7V9K - chains M and I of the 34 polymer chains in the assembly; structure by electron microscopy, 8.10 A resolution (very low resolution: no residue pairs are listed; an interface is given only as per-side residue counts).

Chain M:
Molecule: Histone H2A type 1-B/E
Source organism: Homo sapiens
UniProt: P04908 (H2A1B_HUMAN); residues 0-129 here correspond to UniProt positions 1-130 (UniProt number = residue number + 1)
Sequence (130 residues; numbered 0 to 129; the number before each row is that of its first residue; numbering starts at 0):
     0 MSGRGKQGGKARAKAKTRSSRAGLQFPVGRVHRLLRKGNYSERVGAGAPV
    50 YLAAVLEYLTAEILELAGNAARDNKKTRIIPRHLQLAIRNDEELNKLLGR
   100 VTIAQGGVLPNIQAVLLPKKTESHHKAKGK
Unresolved in the structure: 0-10
Swiss-Prot annotation at these positions:
  - modified residue: Ser1 (N-acetylserine), Arg3 (Citrulline), Lys5 (N6-(2-hydroxyisobutyryl)lysine), Lys9 (N6-(2-hydroxyisobutyryl)lysine), Lys13 (N6-(beta-hydroxybutyryl)lysine), Lys36 (N6-(2-hydroxyisobutyryl)lysine), Lys74 (N6-(2-hydroxyisobutyryl)lysine), Lys75 (N6-(2-hydroxyisobutyryl)lysine), Lys95 (N6-(2-hydroxyisobutyryl)lysine), Gln104 (N5-methylglutamine), Lys118 (N6-(2-hydroxyisobutyryl)lysine), Lys119 (N6-crotonyllysine), Thr120 (Phosphothreonine), Lys125 (N6-crotonyllysine)
  - cross-link (Glycyl lysine isopeptide (Lys-Gly)): Lys13 (interchain with G-Cter in ubiquitin), Lys15 (interchain with G-Cter in ubiquitin), Lys119 (interchain with G-Cter in ubiquitin)

Chain I:
Molecule: 539-nt DNA strand
Source organism: Homo sapiens
Sequence (539 nucleotides; each row starts with the number of its first residue):
     1 GGGTTAGGGTTAGGGTTAGGGTTAGGGTTAGGGTTAGGGTTAGGGTTAGG
    51 GTTAGGGTTAGGGTTAGGGTTAGGGTTAGGGTTAGGGTTAGGGTTAGGGT
   101 TAGGGTTAGGGTTAGGGTTAGGGTTAGGGTTAGGGTTAGGGTTAGGGTTA
   151 GGGTTAGGGTTAGGGTTAGGGTTAGGGTTAGGGTTAGGGTTAGGGTTAGG
   201 GTTAGGGTTAGGGTTAGGGTTAGGGTTAGGGTTAGGGTTAGGGTTAGGGT
   251 TAGGGTTAGGGTTAGGGTTAGGGTTAGGGTTAGGGTTAGGGTTAGGGTTA
   301 GGGTTAGGGTTAGGGTTAGGGTTAGGGTTAGGGTTAGGGTTAGGGTTAGG
   351 GTTAGGGTTAGGGTTAGGGTTAGGGTTAGGGTTAGGGTTAGGGTTAGGGT
   401 TAGGGTTAGGGTTAGGGTTAGGGTTAGGGTTAGGGTTAGGGTTAGGGTTA
   451 GGGTTAGGGTTAGGGTTAGGGTTAGGGTTAGGGTTAGGGTTAGGGTTAGG
   501 GTTAGGGTTAGGGTTAGGGTTAGGGTTAGGGTTAGGGTT

Chain M / chain I interface:
At this resolution (8 A) residue pairs are not listed: 17 residues of chain M and 13 of chain I lie at the interface.

Summary:
17 residues of chain M face 13 of chain I across their interface.
Chain M is Histone H2A type 1-B/E and chain I is a 539-nt DNA strand, both from Homo sapiens; the structure,
Telomeric tetranucleosome, was determined by electron microscopy, deposited together with 7V90, 7V96, 7V9C,
7V9J, 7V9S and 7VA4.
